8DJE - chain A; structure by X-ray diffraction, 2.37 A resolution.

[Chain A]
Name: Glycogen synthase kinase-3 beta
Organism: Homo sapiens
Notes: EC 2.7.11.26, 2.7.11.1
UniProtKB: P49841 (GSK3B_HUMAN); residue numbers follow UniProt; this construct covers 1-420
Chain sequence (441 residues; each row starts with the number of its first residue; numbers below 1 keep their minus sign (Met-20 is residue -20)):
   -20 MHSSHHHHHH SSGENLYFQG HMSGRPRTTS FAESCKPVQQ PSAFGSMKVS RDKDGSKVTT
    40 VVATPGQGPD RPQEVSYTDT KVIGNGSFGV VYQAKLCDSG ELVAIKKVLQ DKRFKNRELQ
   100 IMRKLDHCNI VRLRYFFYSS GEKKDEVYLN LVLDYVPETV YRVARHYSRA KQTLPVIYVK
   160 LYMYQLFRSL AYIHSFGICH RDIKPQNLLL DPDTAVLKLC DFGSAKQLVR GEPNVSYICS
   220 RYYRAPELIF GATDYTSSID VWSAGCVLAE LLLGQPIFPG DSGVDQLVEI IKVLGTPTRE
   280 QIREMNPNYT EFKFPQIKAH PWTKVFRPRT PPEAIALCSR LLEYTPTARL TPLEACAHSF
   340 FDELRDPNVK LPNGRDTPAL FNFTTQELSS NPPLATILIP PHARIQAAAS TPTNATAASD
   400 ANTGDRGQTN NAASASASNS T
Unresolved in the structure: -20 to 35, 290, 298, 385-420
Construct notes: initiating methionine (-20); expression tag (-19 to 0)
Residues lining bound ligands: U6S ((4S)-3-[(cyclopropylmethyl)amino]-N-(4-phenylpyridin-3-yl)imidazo[1,2-b]pyridazine-8-carboxamide): Ile62, Gly63, Phe67, Val70, Ala83, Lys85, Val110, Leu132, Asp133, Tyr134, Val135, Pro136, Glu137, Thr138, Arg141, Gln185, Asn186, Leu188, Cys199, Asp200
UniProt features mapped onto this chain:
  - active site: Asp181 (Proton acceptor)
  - binding site (ATP): Ile62 to Val70, Lys85
  - modified residue: Ser9 (Phosphoserine), Tyr216 (Phosphotyrosine), Ser389 (Phosphoserine), Thr390 (Phosphothreonine), Thr402 (Phosphothreonine)
  - lipidation: Cys14 (S-palmitoyl cysteine)

[In short]
Chain A binds compound U6S. UniProt lists active-site residue Asp181 and 10 ATP-binding residues.
Chain A is Glycogen synthase kinase-3 beta (Homo sapiens); the structure, Crystal structure of glycogen
synthase kinase 3 beta complexed with 3-[(cyclopropylmethyl)amino]
-N-(4-phenylpyridin-3-yl)imidazo[1,2-b]pyridazine-8-carbox amide, was determined by X-ray diffraction,
deposited together with 8DJC.
